PDB entry 4UTQ | electron microscopy, 8.00 A resolution (low resolution: residue-level contacts below are approximate; hydrogen-bond / salt-bridge calls are withheld) | chains A and Z

Chain A:
Molecule: Membrane protein insertase yidc
Organism: Escherichia coli
UniProt: P25714 (YIDC_ECOLI); numbering as in UniProt (aligned over 1-548)
Chain sequence (548 residues; each row starts with the number of its first residue):
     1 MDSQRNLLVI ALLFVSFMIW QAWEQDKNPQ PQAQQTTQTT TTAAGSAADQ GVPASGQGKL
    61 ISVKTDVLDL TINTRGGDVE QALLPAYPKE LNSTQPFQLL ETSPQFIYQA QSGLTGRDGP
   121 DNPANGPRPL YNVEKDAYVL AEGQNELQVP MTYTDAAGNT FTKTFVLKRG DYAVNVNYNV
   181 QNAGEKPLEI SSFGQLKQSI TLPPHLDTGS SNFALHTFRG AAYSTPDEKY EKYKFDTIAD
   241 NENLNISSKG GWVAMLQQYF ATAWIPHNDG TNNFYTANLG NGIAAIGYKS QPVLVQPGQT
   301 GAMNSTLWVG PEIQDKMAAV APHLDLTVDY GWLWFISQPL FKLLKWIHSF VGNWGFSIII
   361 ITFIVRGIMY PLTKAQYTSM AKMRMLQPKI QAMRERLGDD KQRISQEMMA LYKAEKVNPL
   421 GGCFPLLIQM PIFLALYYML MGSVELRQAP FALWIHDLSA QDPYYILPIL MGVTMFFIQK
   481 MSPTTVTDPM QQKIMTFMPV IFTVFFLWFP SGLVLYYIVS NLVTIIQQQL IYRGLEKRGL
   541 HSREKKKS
Unresolved in the structure: 1-4, 24-351, 372-418, 440-464, 481-493, 533-548
Curated features (UniProtKB/Swiss-Prot):
  - region: Gln-527 to Ser-548 (Can be removed without causing lethality, dispensible for M13 procoat processing)
  - mutagenesis: Glu-24 to Lys-27 (Cold-sensitive at 30 degrees Celsius; when associated with 334-W--G-338. Protein accumulates stably), Trp-334 to Gln-338 (Cold-sensitive at 30 degrees Celsius; when associated with 24-I--R-27. Protein accumulates stably), Ile-361 (I361S: Loss of function), Leu-436 (L436S: Loss of function), Pro-483 to Thr-487 (Temperature-sensitive at 42 degrees Celsius; when associated with 512-ENLYFQG. Protein is not stable), Gly-512 (G512ENLYFQG: Temperature-sensitive at 42 degrees Celsius; when associated with 483-L--S-487. Protein is not stable)
From the paper describing this entry:
  - mutagenesis - T362A, Y517A: abolished growth
  - mutagenesis - F433A, M471A, D488K, F505A: decreased growth
  - mutagenesis - D488K: unchanged expression

Chain Z:
Molecule: ATP synthase subunit C
Organism: Escherichia coli
Notes: fragment: membrane domain
UniProt: P68699 (ATPL_ECOLI); residues 1-79 here = UniProt positions 1-79
Chain sequence (79 residues; row label = number of the first residue in the row):
     1 MENLNMDLLY MAAAVMMGLA AIGAAIGIGI LGGKFLEGAA RQPDLIPLLR TQFFIVMGLV
    61 DAIPMIAVGL GLYVMFAVA
Unresolved in the structure: 1-10, 34-79

Interface between chain A and chain Z:
Residue-residue contacts (2):
  Pro-419(A) / Leu-31(Z)
  Leu-420(A) / Leu-31(Z)
Interface residues without a listed pair, chain A (4 interface residues in all): Leu-427, Pro-431
Interface residues without a listed pair, chain Z (4 interface residues in all): Ala-20, Ala-24, Gly-32

Summary:
The chain A/chain Z interface involves 4 residues from each chain. UniProt lists 17 mutagenesis sites on chain
A. The paper reports that F433A, M471A and D488K of chain A, among others, reduce growth; T362A and Y517A of
chain A abolish growth.
Here chain A is Membrane protein insertase yidc and chain Z is ATP synthase subunit C, both from Escherichia
coli. Entry 4UTQ (A structural model of the active ribosome-bound membrane protein insertase YidC) was
determined by electron microscopy.
